8TXM - chains H and L of the 4 polymer chains in the assembly; structure by X-ray diffraction, 3.25 A resolution.

[Chain H]
Name: GC_w13_B, Fab heavy chain
Organism: Homo sapiens
Notes: antibody fragment or engineered binder
Chain sequence (226 residues; row label = number of the first residue in the row; numbers below 1 keep their minus sign (Ser-1 is residue -1)):
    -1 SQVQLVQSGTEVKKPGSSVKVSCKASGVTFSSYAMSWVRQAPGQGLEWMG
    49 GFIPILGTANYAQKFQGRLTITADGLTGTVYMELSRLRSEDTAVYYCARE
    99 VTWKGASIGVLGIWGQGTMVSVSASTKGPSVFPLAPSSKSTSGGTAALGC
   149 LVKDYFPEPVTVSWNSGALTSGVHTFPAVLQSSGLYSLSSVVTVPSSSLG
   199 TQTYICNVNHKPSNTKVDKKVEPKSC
Cystine bridges: Cys21-Cys95, Cys148-Cys204

[Chain L]
Name: GC_w13_B, Fab light chain
Organism: Homo sapiens
Notes: antibody fragment or engineered binder
Chain sequence (214 residues; each row starts with the number of its first residue):
     1 DDIQMTQSPSSLSASVGDRVIITCRANQSIGGYLNWYQQKPGKAPNLLIF
    51 TASTLQSGVPSRFSGGGSGTDFTLTISSLQPEDFATYYCQQNYNTPRTFG
   101 QGTKVDIKRTVAAPSVFIFPPSDEQLKSGTASVVCLLNNFYPREAKVQWK
   151 VDNALQSGNSQESVTEQDSKDSTYSLSSTLTLSKADYEKHKVYACEVTHQ
   201 GLSSPVTKSFNRGE
Cystine bridges: Cys24-Cys89, Cys135-Cys195
Covalent attachments: N-acetylglucosamine (NAG) linked to Asn27

[Chain H / chain L interface]
Contacting residue pairs - 74 pairs, chain H then chain L:
  Val36(H) - Phe99(L)  hydrophobic
  Gln38(H) - Gln39(L)  hydrogen bond
  Gln38(H) - Tyr88(L)
  Leu44(H) - Gln39(L)
  Leu44(H) - Tyr88(L)
  Leu44(H) - Phe99(L)
  Trp46(H) - Thr95(L)
  Trp46(H) - Arg97(L)
  Trp46(H) - Phe99(L)  hydrophobic
  Tyr94(H) - Gln39(L)  hydrogen bond
  Tyr94(H) - Lys43(L)
  Tyr94(H) - Ala44(L)  hydrophobic
  Thr100(H) - Phe50(L)
  Trp101(H) - Phe50(L)
  Trp101(H) - Thr54(L)
  Trp101(H) - Leu55(L)  hydrogen bond (side chain-backbone)
  Trp101(H) - Gln56(L)
  Trp101(H) - Ser57(L)
  Gly107(H) - Asn35(L)  hydrogen bond (backbone-side chain)
  Gly107(H) - Gln90(L)  hydrogen bond (backbone-side chain)
  Gly107(H) - Asn92(L)
  Val108(H) - Asn35(L)
  Val108(H) - Tyr37(L)
  Val108(H) - Phe50(L)  hydrophobic
  Leu109(H) - Tyr37(L)  hydrogen bond (backbone-side chain)
  Leu109(H) - Leu47(L)
  Gly110(H) - Leu47(L)
  Gly110(H) - Gln56(L)
  Trp112(H) - Tyr37(L)
  Trp112(H) - Pro45(L)
  Gly113(H) - Ala44(L)
  Val129(H) - Glu124(L)
  Phe130(H) - Ser122(L)
  Phe130(H) - Glu124(L)
  Phe130(H) - Gln125(L)
  Pro131(H) - Ser122(L)  hydrogen bond (backbone-side chain)
  Pro131(H) - Glu124(L)
  Leu132(H) - Phe119(L)  hydrophobic
  Ala133(H) - Phe119(L)
  Lys137(H) - Ile118(L)
  Lys137(H) - Lys208(L)  hydrogen bond (backbone-side chain)
  Lys137(H) - Ser209(L)  hydrogen bond (side chain-backbone)
  Lys137(H) - Phe210(L)
  Lys137(H) - Glu214(L)  salt bridge
  Ser138(H) - Phe117(L)
  Ser138(H) - Ile118(L)  hydrogen bond (side chain-backbone)
  Ser138(H) - Phe119(L)
  Ser140(H) - Phe117(L)
  Ala145(H) - Phe117(L)  hydrophobic
  Ala145(H) - Phe119(L)
  Leu146(H) - Phe119(L)  hydrophobic
  Leu149(H) - Ser132(L)
  Lys151(H) - Thr130(L)
  Lys151(H) - Ser132(L)
  His172(H) - Asn138(L)  hydrogen bond
  His172(H) - Asn139(L)  hydrogen bond
  His172(H) - Ser175(L)
  Phe174(H) - Leu136(L)  hydrophobic
  Phe174(H) - Ser163(L)
  Phe174(H) - Thr165(L)
  Phe174(H) - Ser175(L)
  Phe174(H) - Leu176(L)
  Phe174(H) - Ser177(L)
  Pro175(H) - Ser163(L)  hydrogen bond (backbone-side chain)
  Pro175(H) - Val164(L)
  Val177(H) - Glu162(L)
  Val177(H) - Ser163(L)
  Leu178(H) - Gln161(L)  hydrogen bond (backbone-side chain)
  Gln179(H) - Gln161(L)
  Ser187(H) - Ser177(L)
  Val189(H) - Leu136(L)  hydrophobic
  Thr191(H) - Asn138(L)
  Lys217(H) - Glu124(L)  salt bridge
  Ser223(H) - Asp123(L)  hydrogen bond
Also at the interface, not in a pair above, chain H (44 interface residues in all): Gln42, Gly43, Glu45, Asn58, Ile106, Thr139, Thr143, Thr173
Also at the interface, not in a pair above, chain L (46 interface residues in all): Pro96, Pro120, Val134, Thr181

[Overview]
Chain H and chain L form an interface of 44 and 46 residues respectively; the contacts include 15 hydrogen
bonds and 2 salt bridges. Polar pairs include Lys137(H)-Glu214(L), Lys217(H)-Glu124(L) and Gln38(H)-Gln39(L).
Covalently linked N-acetylglucosamine: at Asn27(L).
Chain H is GC_w13_B, Fab heavy chain and chain L is GC_w13_B, Fab light chain, both from Homo sapiens; the
structure, Crystal structure of 05.GC.w13.02 Fab in complex with H1 HA from A/California/04/2009(H1N1), was
determined by X-ray diffraction (same publication as 8TXP, 8TXT, 8TY7 and 8U44).
